6CAS - chains A and M of the 23 polymer chains in the assembly; structure by X-ray diffraction, 3.50 A resolution.

[Chain A]
Molecule: 16S Ribosomal RNA rRNA
Source organism: Thermus thermophilus HB8
Sequence (1517 nucleotides; row label = number of the first residue in the row; note: 42 numbers in that range are skipped by the numbering (no residue carries them; nothing is unmodelled there); a row labelled like 190A-190L holds insertion residues (190A, then the next letters in order)):
     5 UGGAGAGUCU GAUCCUGGCU CAGGGUGAAC GCUGGCGGCG UGCCUAAGAC AUGCAAGUCG
    65 UGCGGG
    73 CCGCGGGGUU UU
    88 ACUCCG
    95 UGGUC
   101 AGCGGCGGAC GGGUGAGUAA CGCGUGGGU
  129A G
   130 ACCUACCCGG AAGAGGGGGA CAACCCGGGG AAACUCGGGC UAAUCCCCCA UGUGGACCCG
   190 C
190A-190L CCCUUGGGGUGU
   191 GUCCAAAGGG CUUU
   216 GCCCGCUUCC GGAUGGGCCC GCGUCCCAUC AGCUAGUUGG UGGGGUAAUG GCCCACCAAG
   276 GCGACGACGG GUAGCCGGUC UGAGAGGAUG GCCGGCCACA GGGGCACUGA GACACGGGCC
   336 CCACUCCUAC GGGAGGCAGC AGUUAGGAAU CUUCCGCAAU GGGCGCAAGC CUGACGGAGC
   396 GACGCCGCUU GGAGGAAGAA GCCCUUCGGG GUGUAAACUC CUGAA
   442 CCCGGGACGA AACCCCCGAC GA
   474 GGGGACUGAC GGUACCGGG
   494 GUAAUAGCGC CGGCCAACUC CGUGCCAGCA GCCXCGGUAA UACGGAGGGC GCGAGCGUUA
   554 CCCGGAUUCA CUGGGCGUAA AGGGCGUGUA GGCGGCCUGG GGCGUCCCAU GUGAAAGACC
   614 ACGGCUCAAC CGUGGGGGAG CGUGGGAUAC GCUCAGGCUA GACGGUGGGA GAGGGUGGUG
   674 GAAUUCCCGG AGUAGCGGUG AAAUGCGCAG AUACCGGGAG GAACGCCGAU GGCGAAGGCA
   734 GCCACCUGGU CCACCCGUGA CGCUGAGGCG CGAAAGCGUG GGGAGCAAAC CGGAUUAGAU
   794 ACCCGGGUAG UCCACGCCCU AAACGAUGCG CGCUAGGUCU CUGGGUCU
   848 CCUGGGGGCC GAAGCUAACG CGUUAAGCGC GCCGCCUGGG GAGUACGGCC GCAAGGCUGA
   908 AACUCAAAGG AAUUGACGGG GGCCCGCACA AGCGGUGGAG CAUGUGGUUU AAUUCGAAGX
   968 AACGCGAAGA ACCUUACCAG GCCUUGACAU GCUAGG
 1003A G
  1004 AACCCGGGUG AAAGCCUGGG GUGCCCC
1030A-1030D GCGA
  1031 GGGGAGCCCU AGCACAGGUG CUGCAUGGCC GUCGUCAGCU CGUGCCGUGA GGUGUUGGGU
  1091 UAAGUCCCGC AACGAGCGCA ACCCCCGCCG UUAGUUGCCA GCGGUUCGGC CGGGCACUCU
  1151 AACGGGACUG CCCGCGAAA
  1171 GCGGGAGGAA GGAGGGGACG ACGUCUGGUC AGCAUGGCCC UUACGGCCUG GGCGACACAC
  1231 GUGCUACAAU GCCCACUACA AAGCGAUGCC ACCCGGCAAC GGGGAGCUAA UCGCAAAAAG
  1291 GUGGGCCCAG UUCGGAUUGG GGUCUGCAAC CCGACCCCAU GAAGCCGGAA UCGCUAGUAA
  1351 UCGCGGAUCA G
 1361A C
  1362 CAUGCCGCGG UGAAUACGUU CCCGGGCCUU GUACACACXG CCXGUXACGC CAUGGGAGCG
  1422 GGCUCUACCC GAAGUCGCCG GG
  1446 AGCCUACGGG
  1459 CAGGCGCCGA GGGUAGGGCC CGUGACUGGG GCGAAGUCGU AACAAGGUAG CUGUACCGGA
  1519 AGGUGCGGCU GGAUCACCUC CUUUCU
Disordered / not traced: 1534-1538
Modified residues: PSU (pseudouridine-5'-monophosphate) at position 516, G7M (N7-methyl-guanosine-5'-monophosphate) at position 527, M2G (N2-dimethylguanosine-5'-monophosphate) at position 966, 5MC (5-methylcytidine-5'-monophosphate) at position 967, 2MG (2N-methylguanosine-5'-monophosphate) at position 1207, 5MC (5-methylcytidine-5'-monophosphate) at position 1400, 4OC (4n,o2'-methylcytidine-5'-monophosphate) at position 1402, 5MC (5-methylcytidine-5'-monophosphate) at position 1404, 5MC (5-methylcytidine-5'-monophosphate) at position 1407, UR3 (3-methyluridine-5'-monophoshate) at position 1498, MA6 (6N-dimethyladenosine-5'-monophoshate) at position 1518, MA6 (6N-dimethyladenosine-5'-monophoshate) at position 1519, PSU (pseudouridine-5'-monophosphate) at position 1540, PSU (pseudouridine-5'-monophosphate) at position 1541
Construct notes: conflict C13 (U131313 in 55771382)
Metal / ion sites: Mg2+ site 1 near U5 (its only coordinating residue here); Mg2+ site 2 near G21 (its only coordinating residue here); Mg2+ site 3: G46, G394; Mg2+ site 4: C48, G115; Mg2+ site 5 near A53 (its only coordinating residue here); Mg2+ site 6: A59, U387; Mg2+ site 7 near G61 (its only coordinating residue here); Mg2+ site 8 near A88 (its only coordinating residue here); Mg2+ site 9 near U98 (its only coordinating residue here); Mg2+ site 10: A109, G331; Mg2+ site 11 near G111 (its only coordinating residue here); Mg2+ site 12 near G117 (its only coordinating residue here); 104 more Mg2+ sites not listed
Small-molecule neighbours: EUS (N-[(1R,2S,3S,4R,5S)-5-amino-4-{[(2S,3R)-3-amino-6-(aminomethyl)-3,4-dihydro-2H-pyran-2-yl]oxy}-2-{[3-deoxy-4-C-methyl-3-(methylamino)-beta-L-arabinopyranosyl]oxy}-3-hydroxycyclohexyl]methanesulfonamide): 5MC_1404, G1405, U1406, 5MC_1407, A1408, C1409, G1491, A1492, A1493, G1494, U1495, C1496, G1497
Reported in the primary citation:
  - binding site for EUS: C1496 (proposed by the authors, not directly observed)
  - conformationally variable residues (side-chain flip): A1492, A1493

[Chain M]
Molecule: 30S ribosomal protein S13
Source organism: Thermus thermophilus (strain HB8 / ATCC 27634 / DSM 579)
Reference sequence: P80377 (RS13_THET8); numbering as in UniProt (aligned over 2-126)
Sequence (125 residues; each row starts with the number of its first residue):
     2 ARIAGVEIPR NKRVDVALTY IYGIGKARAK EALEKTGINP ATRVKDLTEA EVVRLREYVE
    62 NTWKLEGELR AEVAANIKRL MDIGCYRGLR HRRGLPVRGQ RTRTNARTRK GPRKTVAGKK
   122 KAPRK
Disordered / not traced: 120-126

[Chain A / chain M interface]
Residue-residue contacts (91; chain A residue first):
  A946(A) with Arg114(M), salt bridge to the phosphate
  G947(A) with Arg108(M), phosphate contact; Thr109(M), hydrogen bond to the phosphate; Pro113(M), phosphate contact; Arg114(M), salt bridge to the phosphate
  C948(A) with Asn106(M), phosphate contact; Ala107(M), phosphate contact; Arg108(M), hydrogen bond to the phosphate; Thr109(M), hydrogen bond to the phosphate
  A949(A) with Gln101(M), phosphate contact; Asn106(M), hydrogen bond to the base
  U950(A) with Arg102(M), salt bridge to the phosphate; Thr105(M), hydrogen bond to the base; Asn106(M), hydrogen bond to the base
  G951(A) with Arg102(M), salt bridge to the phosphate; Thr105(M), base contact
  U952(A) with Arg104(M), base contact
  G953(A) with Arg104(M), salt bridge to the phosphate
  G954(A) with Arg104(M), hydrogen bond to the base
  A1225(A) with Arg102(M), phosphate contact; Thr103(M), hydrogen bond to the phosphate; Arg104(M), phosphate contact
  C1226(A) with Arg91(M), salt bridge to the phosphate; Leu96(M), phosphate contact; Thr103(M), hydrogen bond to the phosphate; Arg104(M), base contact; Lys111(M), hydrogen bond to the sugar
  A1227(A) with Leu96(M), phosphate contact; Lys111(M), phosphate contact; Lys115(M), hydrogen bond to the sugar; Val117(M), sugar contact
  C1228(A) with Arg104(M), hydrogen bond to the base; Arg108(M), salt bridge to the phosphate; Lys111(M), salt bridge to the phosphate; Arg114(M), phosphate contact; Lys115(M), salt bridge to the phosphate; Thr116(M), phosphate contact; Val117(M), sugar contact
  A1229(A) with Thr105(M), base contact; Arg114(M), salt bridge to the phosphate; Thr116(M), hydrogen bond to the phosphate
  C1230(A) with Thr105(M), base contact
  G1295(A) with Arg14(M), hydrogen bond to the sugar
  C1296(A) with Arg14(M), sugar contact
  C1297(A) with Lys13(M), salt bridge to the phosphate; Arg44(M), salt bridge to the phosphate
  U1301(A) with Tyr21(M), phosphate contact
  U1302(A) with Lys13(M), salt bridge to the phosphate; Arg14(M), base contact; Val17(M), phosphate contact; Tyr21(M), hydrogen bond to the phosphate
  A1306(A) with Thr109(M), hydrogen bond to the sugar
  U1307(A) with Gln101(M), hydrogen bond to the phosphate; Thr109(M), sugar contact; Arg110(M), phosphate contact
  U1308(A) with His92(M), hydrogen bond to the phosphate; Pro97(M), phosphate contact; Val98(M), hydrogen bond to the phosphate; Arg99(M), salt bridge to the phosphate; Gln101(M), hydrogen bond to the phosphate; Arg110(M), salt bridge to the phosphate
  G1309(A) with Val74(M), sugar contact; Asn77(M), hydrogen bond to the sugar; Ile78(M), sugar contact; Arg88(M), salt bridge to the phosphate; His92(M), salt bridge to the phosphate; Val98(M), phosphate contact; Arg99(M), salt bridge to the phosphate
  G1310(A) with Asn77(M), sugar contact; Arg80(M), salt bridge to the phosphate; Arg88(M), salt bridge to the phosphate
  C1320(A) with Tyr87(M), sugar contact
  C1321(A) with Tyr87(M), sugar contact
  C1322(A) with Gly100(M), sugar contact
  G1323(A) with Arg99(M), phosphate contact; Gly100(M), phosphate contact
  C1328(A) with Ala28(M), phosphate contact; Arg29(M), hydrogen bond to the sugar
  A1329(A) with Tyr23(M), phosphate contact; Gly24(M), sugar contact; Ile25(M), phosphate contact; Gly26(M), hydrogen bond to the phosphate; Lys27(M), phosphate contact; Ala28(M), hydrogen bond to the phosphate; Arg29(M), hydrogen bond to the phosphate; Leu70(M), sugar contact
  U1330(A) with Thr20(M), phosphate contact; Ile22(M), phosphate contact; Tyr23(M), phosphate contact; Ile25(M), phosphate contact; Gly26(M), phosphate contact
Interface residues without a listed pair, chain A (35 interface residues in all): G1224, G1331, A1332
Interface residues without a listed pair, chain M (45 interface residues in all): Leu81

[In short]
Chain A and chain M form an interface of 35 and 45 residues respectively; the contacts include 25 hydrogen
bonds and 20 salt bridges. Polar contacts include A949(A)-Asn106(M), U950(A)-Thr105(M) and U950(A)-Asn106(M).
Chain A binds compound EUS. The paper reports a binding site for EUS at C1496(A); conformational variability
at A1492(A) and A1493(A).
Chain A is 16S Ribosomal RNA rRNA (Thermus thermophilus HB8) and chain M is 30S ribosomal protein S13 (Thermus
thermophilus (strain HB8 / ATCC 27634 / DSM 579)); the structure, Serial Femtosecond X-ray Crystal Structure
of 30S ribosomal subunit from Thermus thermophilus in complex with N1MS, was determined by X-ray diffraction
together with 6CAR from the same study.
